Entry 8VHO (X-ray diffraction, 2.55 A resolution); this record covers chains A and B.

[Chain A (and B)]
Molecule: Ribonucleoside-diphosphate reductase 1 subunit alpha
From: Escherichia coli K-12
Notes: EC 1.17.4.1; chain B of this document is another copy of the same molecule, construct and numbering; everything in this record applies to it too
UniProt: P00452 (RIR1_ECOLI); residues 1-761 here = UniProt positions 1-761
Sequence (761 residues; each row starts with the number of its first residue):
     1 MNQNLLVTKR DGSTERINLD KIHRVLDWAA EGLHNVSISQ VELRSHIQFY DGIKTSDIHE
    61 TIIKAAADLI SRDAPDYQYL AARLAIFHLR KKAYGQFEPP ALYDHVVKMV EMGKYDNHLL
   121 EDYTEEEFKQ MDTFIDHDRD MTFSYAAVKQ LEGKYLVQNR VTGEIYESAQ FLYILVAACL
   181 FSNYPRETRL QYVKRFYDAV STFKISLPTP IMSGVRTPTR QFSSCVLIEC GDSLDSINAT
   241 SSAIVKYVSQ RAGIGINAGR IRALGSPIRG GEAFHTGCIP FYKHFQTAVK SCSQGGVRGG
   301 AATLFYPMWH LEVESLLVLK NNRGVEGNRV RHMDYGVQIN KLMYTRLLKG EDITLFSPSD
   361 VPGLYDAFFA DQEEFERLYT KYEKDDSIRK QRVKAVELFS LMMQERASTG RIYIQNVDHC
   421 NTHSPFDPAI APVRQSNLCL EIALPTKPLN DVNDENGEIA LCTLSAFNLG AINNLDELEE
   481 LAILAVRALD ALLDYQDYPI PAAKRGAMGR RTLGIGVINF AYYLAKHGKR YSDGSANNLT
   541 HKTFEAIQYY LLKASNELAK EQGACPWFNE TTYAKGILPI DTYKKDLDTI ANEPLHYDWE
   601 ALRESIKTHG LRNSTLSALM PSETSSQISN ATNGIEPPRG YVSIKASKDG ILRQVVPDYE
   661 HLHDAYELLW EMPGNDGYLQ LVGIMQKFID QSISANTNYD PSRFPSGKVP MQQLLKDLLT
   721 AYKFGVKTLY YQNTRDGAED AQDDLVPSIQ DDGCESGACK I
Unresolved in the structure: 1-2, 737-761 (chain B: 1-3, 737-761)
UniProt features mapped onto this chain:
  - active site: Asn-437 (Proton acceptor), Cys-439 (Cysteine radical intermediate), Glu-441 (Proton acceptor)
  - binding site (ATP): Lys-9, Glu-15 to Lys-21, Thr-55, Lys-91
  - binding site (GDP): Thr-209, Asn-437, Glu-441, Glu-623 to Ser-625
  - binding site (dTTP): Asp-232 to Leu-234, Arg-262, Arg-269
  - site: Cys-225 (Important for hydrogen atom transfer), Cys-462 (Important for hydrogen atom transfer), Tyr-730 (Important for electron transfer), Tyr-731 (Important for electron transfer), Cys-754 (Interacts with thioredoxin/glutaredoxin), Cys-759 (Interacts with thioredoxin/glutaredoxin)
  - modified residue: Lys-283 (N6-acetyllysine)
  - natural variant: Met-1 to Asn-2 (deletion: In 15% of the chains), Met-1 (deletion: In 30% of the chains)
  - mutagenesis: Glu-441 (E441A/Q: Loss of activity; E441D: Decrease in activity), Tyr-730 (Y730F: Loss of activity), Tyr-731 (Y731F: Loss of activity)
Residues lining bound ligands:
  - 2'-deoxyadenosine 5'-triphosphate (DTP), molecule 1: Val-7, Lys-9, Arg-10, Glu-15, Arg-16, Ile-17, Asn-18, Lys-21, Ile-22, Val-25, Thr-55, Ile-58, His-59, Ile-62, Phe-87, Lys-91, Gly-95
  - 2'-deoxyadenosine 5'-triphosphate (DTP), molecule 2: Asp-232, Ser-233, Leu-234, Ile-237, Ile-261, Arg-262, Pro-267, Ile-268, Arg-269, Phe-274, His-275, Thr-276, Phe-281
From the paper describing this entry:
  - binding site for 2'-deoxyadenosine 5'-triphosphate: Val-7, Lys-9, Arg-10, Glu-15, Ile-17, Asn-18, Ile-22, Ile-58, His-59, Lys-91
  - conformationally variable residues (side-chain flip): Thr-55
  - mutagenesis - W28A, F87A, F97A: unchanged catalytic activity on 3.0 mM ATP
  - mutagenesis - F97A (5-10% of maximal): unchanged catalytic activity on dATP
  - mutagenesis - W28A (20-25% of maximal), F87A (20-25% of maximal): increased catalytic activity on dATP
  - mutagenesis - W28A: increased catalytic activity on 1.0 mM ATP

[Interface between chain A and chain B]
Contacting residue pairs - 42 pairs, chain A then chain B:
  Leu-234(A) with Val-245(B), hydrophobic; Ser-249(B)
  Asp-235(A) with Lys-246(B), salt bridge
  Asn-238(A) with Ser-242(B), hydrogen bond (side chain-backbone); Val-245(B)
  Ser-241(A) with His-284(B), hydrogen bond
  Ser-242(A) with Asn-238(B), hydrogen bond (backbone-side chain); Ser-242(B)
  Val-245(A) with Leu-234(B), hydrophobic; Asn-238(B)
  Lys-246(A) with Asp-235(B), salt bridge
  Ser-249(A) with Leu-234(B)
  Leu-264(A) with Gln-294(B)
  Thr-276(A) with Ser-291(B); Cys-292(B); Ser-293(B); Gln-294(B)
  Pro-280(A) with Lys-290(B); Ser-291(B); Ser-293(B)
  Phe-281(A) with Ser-291(B)
  Lys-283(A) with Thr-287(B)
  His-284(A) with Ser-241(B), hydrogen bond; His-284(B), hydrogen bond (side chain-backbone); Thr-287(B), hydrogen bond; Ala-288(B), hydrogen bond (side chain-backbone)
  Thr-287(A) with Lys-283(B); His-284(B), hydrogen bond; Thr-287(B), hydrogen bond
  Ala-288(A) with His-284(B), hydrogen bond (backbone-side chain)
  Lys-290(A) with Pro-280(B)
  Ser-291(A) with Thr-276(B); Pro-280(B); Phe-281(B)
  Cys-292(A) with Thr-276(B)
  Ser-293(A) with Thr-276(B); Pro-280(B)
  Gln-294(A) with Leu-264(B); Thr-276(B)
  Glu-326(A) with His-332(B), salt bridge
  His-332(A) with Glu-326(B), salt bridge
  Asp-451(A) with Asn-453(B)
Other interface residues (no listed pair), chain A (28 interface residues in all): Gln-221, Arg-269, Val-452, Asn-453
Other interface residues (no listed pair), chain B (29 interface residues in all): Gln-221, Arg-269, Arg-331, Asp-451, Val-452

[In short]
Chain A and chain B form an interface of 28 and 29 residues respectively, with 10 hydrogen bonds and 4 salt
bridges. Polar contacts include Asp-235(A)/Lys-246(B), Glu-326(A)/His-332(B) and Asn-238(A)/Ser-242(B). From
the paper: a binding site for 2'-deoxyadenosine 5'-triphosphate at Val-7(A), Lys-9(A) and Arg-10(A) among
others; W28A and F87A of chain A increase catalytic activity on dATP.
Chain A and chain B are both Ribonucleoside-diphosphate reductase 1 subunit alpha (Escherichia coli K-12); the
structure, Crystal Structure of E. coli class Ia ribonucleotide reductase alpha subunit bound to dATP, was
determined by X-ray diffraction, deposited together with 8VHN, 8VHP, 8VHQ, 8VHR and 8VHU.
